PDB entry 6E3V | X-ray diffraction, 1.96 A resolution | chains A and P of the 4 polymer chains in the assembly

== Chain A ==
Molecule: DNA polymerase beta
From: Homo sapiens
Notes: EC 2.7.7.7, 4.2.99.-
UniProtKB: P06746 (DPOLB_HUMAN); residue numbers follow UniProt; this construct covers 1-335
Sequence (335 residues; row label = number of the first residue in the row):
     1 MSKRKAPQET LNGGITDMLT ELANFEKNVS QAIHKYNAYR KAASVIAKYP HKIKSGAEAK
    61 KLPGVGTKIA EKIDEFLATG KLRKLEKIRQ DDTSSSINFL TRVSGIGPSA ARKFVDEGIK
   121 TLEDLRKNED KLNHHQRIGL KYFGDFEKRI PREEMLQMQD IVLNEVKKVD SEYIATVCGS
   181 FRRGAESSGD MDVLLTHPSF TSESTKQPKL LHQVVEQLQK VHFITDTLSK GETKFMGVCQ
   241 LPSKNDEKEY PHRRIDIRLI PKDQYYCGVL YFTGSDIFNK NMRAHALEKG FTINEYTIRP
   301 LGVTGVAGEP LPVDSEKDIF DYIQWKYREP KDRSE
Unresolved in the structure: 1-9
Bound ions: Na+ site 1: Lys60, Leu62, Val65 (shared with 1 residue of chain D); Na+ site 2: Thr101, Val103, Ile106 (shared with DG9(P) of chain P); Mg2+ site 1: Asp190, Asp192 (together with 1FZ)
Ligand contacts: 1FZ (5'-O-[(R)-hydroxy{[(R)-hydroxy(phosphonooxy)phosphoryl]amino}phosphoryl]thymidine): Arg149, Gly179, Ser180, Arg183, Ser188, Gly189, Asp190, Asp192, Tyr271, Phe272, Thr273, Gly274, Ser275, Asp276, Asn279
Swiss-Prot annotation at these positions:
  - region: Arg183 to Asp192 (DNA-binding)
  - active site: Lys72 (Nucleophile)
  - binding site (K(+)): Lys60, Leu62, Val65, Thr101, Val103, Ile106
  - binding site (Na(+)): Lys60, Leu62, Val65, Thr101, Val103, Ile106
  - binding site (dATP): Arg149, Ser180, Arg183, Gly189, Asp190
  - binding site (dCTP): Arg149, Ser180, Arg183, Gly189, Asp190
  - binding site (dGTP): Arg149, Ser180, Arg183, Gly189, Asp190, Asp192
  - binding site (dTTP): Arg149, Ser180, Arg183, Gly189, Asp190
  - binding site (Mg(2+)): Asp190, Asp192, Asp256
  - modified residue: Lys72 (N6-acetyllysine), Arg83 (Omega-N-methylarginine), Arg152 (Omega-N-methylarginine)
  - cross-link (Glycyl lysine isopeptide (Lys-Gly)): Lys41 (interchain with G-Cter in ubiquitin), Lys61 (interchain with G-Cter in ubiquitin), Lys81 (interchain with G-Cter in ubiquitin)
  - natural variant: Leu22 (L22P: Found in a gastric cancer sample; uncertain significance), Tyr39 (Y39C: Found in a gastric cancer sample; uncertain significance), Gly118 (G118V: Decreased DNA-directed DNA polymerase activity), Arg137 (R137Q: Decreased function in base-excision repair), Arg149 (R149I: Decreased DNA-directed DNA polymerase activity), Asp160 (D160N: Found in a gastric cancer sample; uncertain significance), Cys239 (C239R: Found in a gastric cancer sample; uncertain significance), Lys289 (K289M: Found in a colon cancer sample; uncertain significance), Asn294 (N294D: Found in a gastric cancer sample; uncertain significance), Glu295 (E295K: Found in a gastric cancer sample; uncertain significance)
  - mutagenesis: Phe25 (F25W: No effect on 5'-dRP lyase activity. Decreased ssDNA binding), His34 (H34G: Decreased 5'-dRP lyase activity. Decreased ssDNA binding), Lys35 (K35A: Decreased 5'-dRP lyase activity. Decreased ssDNA binding. Loss of 5'-dRP lyase activity; when associated with A-68 and A-72. Decreased ssDNA binding; when associated with A-68 and A-72 ...), Tyr39 (Y39F: No effect on 5'-dRP lyase activity; Y39Q: Abolishes DNA polymerase and 5'-dRP lyase activity), Lys41 (K41R: Abolishes ubiquitination; when associated with R-61 and R-81), Lys60 (K60A: Decreased 5'-dRP lyase activity. Decreased ssDNA binding), Lys61 (K61R: Abolishes ubiquitination; when associated with R-41 and R-81), Lys68 (K68A: No effect on 5'-dRP lyase activity. Decreased ssDNA binding. Loss of 5'-dRP lyase activity; when associated with A-35 and A-72. Decreased ssDNA binding; when associated with A-35 and A-72 ...), Glu71 (E71Q: No effect on 5'-dRP lyase activity. No effect on structure shown by circular dichroism. No effect on ssDNA binding), Lys72 (K72A: Severely reduced 5'-dRP lyase activity. Does not affect ssDNA binding. Loss of 5'-dRP lyase activity; when associated with A-35 and A-68. Decreased ssDNA binding ...), Glu75 (E75A: Slightly decreased 5'-dRP lyase activity. Decreased ssDNA binding. No effect on structure shown by circular dichroism), Lys81 (K81R: Abolishes ubiquitination; when associated with R-41 and R-61), 5 further mutagenesis entries in UniProt
From the paper describing this entry:
  - binding site for the 16-nt DNA strand: Lys280
  - contacts within the chain: Asn37-Lys280 (hydrogen bond)
  - conformationally variable residues (side-chain flip): Lys280

== Chain P ==
Molecule: 10-nt DNA strand
Sequence (10 nucleotides; each row starts with the number of its first residue):
     1 GCTGATGCGA
Bound ions: Na+: DG9 (shared with Thr101(A), Val103(A), Ile106(A) of chain A)

== Chain A / chain P interface ==
Pairs across the interface - 18 pairs, chain A then chain P:
  Val103(A) with DG9(P), phosphate contact
  Ser104(A) with DG9(P), phosphate contact
  Gly105(A) with DC8(P), phosphate contact; DG9(P), hydrogen bond to the phosphate
  Ile106(A) with DG9(P), hydrogen bond to the phosphate
  Gly107(A) with DC8(P), hydrogen bond to the phosphate; DG9(P), phosphate contact
  Pro108(A) with DC8(P), phosphate contact
  Ser109(A) with DG7(P), phosphate contact; DC8(P), hydrogen bond to the phosphate
  Ala110(A) with DC8(P), hydrogen bond to the phosphate
  His135(A) with DG9(P), sugar contact
  Lys234(A) with DG9(P), base contact
  Met236(A) with DG9(P), phosphate contact; DA10(P), sugar contact
  Arg254(A) with DA10(P), salt bridge to the phosphate
  Asp256(A) with DA10(P), sugar contact
  Phe272(A) with DA10(P), phosphate contact
Also at the interface, not in a pair above, chain A (17 interface residues in all): Lys27, Asp190, Tyr271

== In short ==
17 residues of chain A face 4 of chain P across their interface; the contacts include 5 hydrogen bonds and 1
salt bridge. Polar contacts include Gly105(A)-DG9(P), Ile106(A)-DG9(P) and Gly107(A)-DC8(P). Ligands of chain
A: compound 1FZ. From the paper: a binding site for the 16-nt DNA strand at Lys280(A); conformational
variability at Lys280(A).
Here chain A is DNA polymerase beta (Homo sapiens) and chain P is a 10-nt DNA strand. Entry 6E3V (Structure of
human DNA polymerase beta complexed with 8OA in the template base paired with incoming ...) was determined by
X-ray diffraction (same publication as 6E3R and 6E3W).
